PDB entry 5K1N | X-ray diffraction, 1.81 A resolution | chains A and B

[Chain A (and B)]
Protein: Transthyretin
Source organism: Homo sapiens
Notes: chain B of this document is another copy of the same molecule, construct and numbering; everything in this record applies to it too
UniProtKB: P02766 (TTHY_HUMAN); residues 10-127 here correspond to UniProt positions 30-147 (UniProt number = residue number + 20)
Chain sequence (118 residues; each row starts with the number of its first residue):
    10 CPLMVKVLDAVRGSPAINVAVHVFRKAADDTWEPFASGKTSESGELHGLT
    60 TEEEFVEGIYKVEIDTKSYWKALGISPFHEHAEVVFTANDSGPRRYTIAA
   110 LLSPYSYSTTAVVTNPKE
Not modelled in the structure: 125-127 (chain B: 126-127)
UniProt features mapped onto this chain:
  - binding site (L-thyroxine): Lys-15, Glu-54, Ser-117
  - modified residue: Cys-10 (Sulfocysteine), Glu-42 (4-carboxyglutamate), Ser-52 (Phosphoserine)
  - glycosylation: Asn-98 (N-linked (GlcNAc...) asparagine)

[Interface between chain A and chain B]
Contacting residue pairs (30):
  Lys-70(A) / Glu-92(B)  salt bridge
  Phe-87(A) / Val-94(B)
  Phe-87(A) / Phe-95(B)  hydrophobic
  Phe-87(A) / Tyr-105(B)  hydrophobic
  Phe-87(A) / Ile-107(B)  hydrophobic
  Phe-87(A) / Ala-120(B)  hydrophobic
  His-88(A) / Val-93(B)
  His-88(A) / Val-94(B)
  His-88(A) / Thr-118(B)
  Glu-89(A) / Val-94(B)  hydrogen bond (backbone-backbone)
  Glu-92(A) / Glu-92(B)
  Val-94(A) / His-88(B)  hydrogen bond (backbone-side chain)
  Phe-95(A) / His-88(B)
  Thr-96(A) / Phe-87(B)
  Thr-96(A) / His-88(B)
  Tyr-114(A) / Thr-119(B)
  Tyr-114(A) / Ala-120(B)  hydrogen bond (backbone-backbone)
  Tyr-114(A) / Val-122(B)  hydrophobic
  Ser-115(A) / Thr-118(B)  hydrogen bond (side chain-backbone)
  Ser-115(A) / Thr-119(B)  hydrogen bond
  Tyr-116(A) / Tyr-116(B)
  Tyr-116(A) / Ser-117(B)
  Tyr-116(A) / Thr-118(B)  hydrogen bond (backbone-backbone)
  Ser-117(A) / Tyr-116(B)
  Ser-117(A) / Ser-117(B)
  Thr-118(A) / Ser-115(B)  hydrogen bond (backbone-side chain)
  Thr-118(A) / Tyr-116(B)  hydrogen bond (backbone-backbone)
  Thr-119(A) / Tyr-114(B)
  Thr-119(A) / Ser-115(B)  hydrogen bond
  Ala-120(A) / Tyr-114(B)  hydrogen bond (backbone-backbone)
Also at the interface, not in a pair above, chain B (17 interface residues in all): Thr-96

[Summary]
Chain A and chain B form an interface of 15 and 17 residues respectively, with 10 hydrogen bonds and 1 salt
bridge. Polar pairs include Lys-70(A)/Glu-92(B), Val-94(A)/His-88(B) and Ser-115(A)/Thr-118(B). From UniProt:
3 L-thyroxine-binding residues on chain A.
Both chains are Transthyretin (Homo sapiens). Entry 5K1N (Human TTR altered by a rhenium tris-carbonyl
Pyta-C12 derivative) was determined by X-ray diffraction, deposited together with 5K1J.
